Entry 8XVH (electron microscopy, 3.26 A resolution); this record covers chains A and N of the 6 polymer chains in the assembly.

== Chain A ==
Name: Isoform Gnas-2 of Guanine nucleotide-binding protein G(s) subunit alpha isoforms short
From: Homo sapiens
Chain sequence (261 residues; numbered -7 to 384; 131 numbers in that range are skipped by the numbering (no residue carries them; nothing is unmodelled there); the number before each row is that of its first residue; numbers below 1 keep their minus sign (His-7 is residue -7)):
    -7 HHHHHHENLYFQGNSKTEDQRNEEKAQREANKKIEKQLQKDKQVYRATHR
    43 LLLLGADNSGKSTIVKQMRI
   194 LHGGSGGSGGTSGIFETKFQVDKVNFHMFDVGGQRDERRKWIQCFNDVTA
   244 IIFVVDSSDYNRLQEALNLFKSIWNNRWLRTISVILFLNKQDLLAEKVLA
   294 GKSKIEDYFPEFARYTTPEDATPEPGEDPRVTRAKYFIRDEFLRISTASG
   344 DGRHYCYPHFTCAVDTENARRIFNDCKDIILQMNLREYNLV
Disordered / not traced: -7 to 8, 194-205

== Chain N ==
Name: Nanobody 35
From: Lama glama
Notes: antibody fragment or engineered binder
Chain sequence (157 residues; numbered -22 to 134; the number before each row is that of its first residue; numbers below 1 keep their minus sign (Met-22 is residue -22)):
   -22 MKYLLPTAAAGLLLLAAQPAMAMQVQLQESGGGLVQPGGSLRLSCAASGF
    28 TFSNYKMNWVRQAPGKGLEWVSDISQSGASISYTGSVKGRFTISRDNAKN
    78 TLYLQMNSLKPEDTAVYYCARCPAPFTRDCFDVTSTTYAYRGQGTQVTVS
   128 SHHHHHH
Disordered / not traced: -22 to 0, 127-134
Disulfides: Cys22-Cys96, Cys99-Cys107

== How chain A and chain N interact ==
Contacting residue pairs - 17 pairs, chain A then chain N:
  Asp229(A) - Thr113(N)
  Glu230(A) - Asp109(N)
  Arg231(A) - Phe108(N)
  Arg232(A) - Asp109(N)  salt bridge
  Arg232(A) - Tyr115(N)
  Gln257(A) - Trp47(N)
  Asn261(A) - Trp47(N)
  Ser265(A) - Asp106(N)
  Ser265(A) - Cys107(N)  hydrogen bond (side chain-backbone)
  Asn268(A) - Arg105(N)  hydrogen bond
  Asn268(A) - Asp106(N)
  Asn269(A) - Asp106(N)
  Tyr301(A) - Gly62(N)
  Pro303(A) - Gly62(N)
  Pro303(A) - Lys65(N)
  Glu304(A) - Lys65(N)  salt bridge
  Ser342(A) - Arg105(N)
Other interface residues (no listed pair), chain A (15 interface residues in all): Ile266, Asp300
Other interface residues (no listed pair), chain N (15 interface residues in all): Tyr60, Thr61, Ser63, Pro100, Thr114

== Summary ==
Chain A and chain N each contribute 15 residues to their interface, with 2 hydrogen bonds and 2 salt bridges.
Polar pairs include Arg232(A)-Asp109(N), Glu304(A)-Lys65(N) and Ser265(A)-Cys107(N).
Here chain A is Isoform Gnas-2 of Guanine nucleotide-binding protein G(s) subunit alpha isoforms short (Homo
sapiens) and chain N is Nanobody 35 (Lama glama). Entry 8XVH (Cryo-EM structure of ETBR bound with
Endothelin1) was determined by electron microscopy, deposited together with 8XVE and 8XVI.
